3ZV0 - chains B and C of the 4 polymer chains in the assembly; structure by X-ray diffraction, 2.80 A resolution.

== Chain B ==
Protein: Protein SHQ1
Source organism: Saccharomyces cerevisiae
Notes: fragment: c-terminal domain, residues 145-507
UniProtKB: P40486 (SHQ1_YEAST); residue numbers follow UniProt; this construct covers 145-507
Sequence (369 residues; each row starts with the number of its first residue):
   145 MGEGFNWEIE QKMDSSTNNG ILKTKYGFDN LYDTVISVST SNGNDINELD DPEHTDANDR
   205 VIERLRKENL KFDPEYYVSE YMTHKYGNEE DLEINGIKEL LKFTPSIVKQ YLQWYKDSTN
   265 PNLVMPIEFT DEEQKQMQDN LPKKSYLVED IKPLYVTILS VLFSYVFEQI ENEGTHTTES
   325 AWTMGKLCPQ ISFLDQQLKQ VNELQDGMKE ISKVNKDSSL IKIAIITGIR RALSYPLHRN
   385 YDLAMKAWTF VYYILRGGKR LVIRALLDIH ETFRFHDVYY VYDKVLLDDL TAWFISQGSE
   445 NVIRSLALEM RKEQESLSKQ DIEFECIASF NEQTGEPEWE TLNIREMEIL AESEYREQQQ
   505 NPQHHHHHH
Disordered / not traced: 145-164, 347-360, 508-513
Construct notes: expression tag (508-513)
What the authors report for this chain:
  - mutagenesis - D189A, E323A: abolished growth in response to shq1Delta yeast strain
  - mutagenesis - E277A: unchanged growth in response to shq1Delta yeast strain
  - mutagenesis - E277A: unchanged binding to NAP57
  - mutagenesis - K215A, W326A: abolished growth in response to shq1Delta strain
  - mutagenesis - D421A: decreased binding to NAP57
  - mutagenesis - D421A: decreased growth
  - mutagenesis - D217A: decreased binding to shq1Delta strain

== Chain C ==
Protein: H/aca ribonucleoprotein complex subunit 4
Source organism: Saccharomyces cerevisiae
Notes: EC 5.4.99.-; fragment: dcat domain, residues 1-60, 258-386
UniProtKB: P33322 (CBF5_YEAST); numbering as in UniProt; present here: 1-60, 258-386
Sequence (195 residues; numbered -5 to 386; 197 numbers in that range are skipped by the numbering (no residue carries them; nothing is unmodelled there); the number before each row is that of its first residue; numbers below 1 keep their minus sign (His-5 is residue -5)):
    -5 HHHHHHMSKE DFVIKPEAAG ASTDTSEWPL LLKNFDKLLV RSGHYTPIPA GSSPLKRDLK
    55 SYISSG
   258 PLETLLVGYK RIVVKDSAVN AVCYGAKLMI PGLLRYEEGI ELYDEIVLIT TKGEAIAVAI
   318 AQMSTVDLAS CDHGVVASVK RCIMERDLYP RRWGLGPVAQ KKKQMKADGK LDKYGRVNEN
   378 TPEQWKKEY
Disordered / not traced: -5 to 19, 38-46, 378-386
Construct notes: expression tag (-5 to 0)
Curated features (UniProtKB/Swiss-Prot):
  - modified residue: Ser47 (Phosphoserine), Thr378 (Phosphothreonine)
  - cross-link (Glycyl lysine isopeptide (Lys-Gly)): Lys9 (interchain with G-Cter in ubiquitin), Lys267 (interchain with G-Cter in ubiquitin)
What the authors report for this chain:
  - conformationally variable residues: Trp350

== Chain B / chain C interface ==
Residue-residue contacts - 9 pairs, chain B then chain C:
  Asn186(B) - Pro258(C)
  Gly187(B) - Ser59(C)
  Gly187(B) - Gly60(C)
  Gly187(B) - Pro258(C)
  Asp189(B) - Ser59(C)
  Asp189(B) - Gly60(C)
  His420(B) - Pro258(C)
  Val422(B) - Pro258(C)  hydrophobic
  Tyr423(B) - Pro258(C)
Other interface residues (no listed pair), chain B (7 interface residues in all): Asp421
Other interface residues (no listed pair), chain C (6 interface residues in all): Ser58, Glu260, Thr261

== Overview ==
7 residues of chain B and 6 residues of chain C are in contact. The paper reports that D189A and E323A of
chain B abolish growth in response to shq1Delta yeast strain; conformational variability at Trp350(C); 7
substitutions were tested in all.
Here chain B is Protein SHQ1 and chain C is H/aca ribonucleoprotein complex subunit 4, both from Saccharomyces
cerevisiae. Entry 3ZV0 (Structure of the SHQ1P-CBF5P complex) was determined by X-ray diffraction (same
publication as 3ZUZ).
